Entry 3G6E (X-ray diffraction, 2.70 A resolution); this record covers chains 0 and B of the 31 polymer chains in the assembly.

== Chain 0 ==
Molecule: 23S ribosomal RNA
Organism: Haloarcula marismortui
Sequence (2923 nucleotides; row label = number of the first residue in the row):
     1 GUUGGCUACU AUGCCAGCUG GUGGAUUGCU CGGCUCAGGC GCUGAUGAAG GACGUGCCAA
    61 GCUGCGAUAA GCUGUGGGGA GCCGCACGGA GGCGAAGAAC CACAGAUUUC CGAAUGAGAA
   121 UCUCUCUAAC AAUUGCUUCG CGCAAUGAGG AACCCCGAGA ACUGAAACAU CUCAGUAUCG
   181 GGAGGAACAG AAAACGCAAC GUGAUGUCGU UAGUAACCGC GAGUGAACGC GAUACAGCCC
   241 AAACCGAAGC CCUCACGGGC AAUGUGGUGU CAGGGCUACC UCUCAUCAGC CGACCGUCUU
   301 CACGAAGUCU CUUGGAAUAG AGCGUGAUAC AGGGUGACAA CCCCGUACUG AAGACCAGUA
   361 CGCUGUGCGG UAGUGCCAGA GUAGCGGGGG UUGGAUAUCC CUCGCGAAUA ACGCAGGCAU
   421 CGACUGCGAA GGCUAAACAC AACCUGAGAC CGAUAGUGAA CAAGUAGUGU GAACGAACGC
   481 UGCAAAGUAC CCUCAGAAGG GAGGCGAAAU AGAGCAUGAA AUCAGUUGGC GAUCGAGCGA
   541 CAGGGCAUAC AAGGUCCCUU GACGAAUGAC CGAGACGCGA GUCUCCAGUA AGACUCACGG
   601 GAAGCCGAUG UUCUGUCGUA CGUUUUGAAA AACGAGCCAG GGAGUGUGUC UGUAUGGCAA
   661 GUCUAACCGG AGUAUCCGGG GAGGCACAGG GAAACCGACA UGGCCGCAGG GCUUUGCCCG
   721 AGGGCCGCCG UCUUCAAGGG CGGGGAGCCA UGUGGACACG ACCCGAAUCC GGACGAUCUA
   781 CGCAUGGACA AGAUGAAGCG UGCCGAAAGG CACGUGGAAG UCUGUUAGAG UUGGUGUCCU
   841 ACAAUACCCU CUCGUGAUCU AUGUGUAGGG GUGAAAGGCC CAUCGAGUCC GGCAACAGCU
   901 GGUUCCAAUC GAAACAUGUC GAAGCAUGAC CUCCGCCGAG GUAGUCUGUG AGGUAGAGCG
   961 ACCGAUUGGU GUGUCCGCCU CCGAGAGGAG UCGGCACACC UGUCAAACUC CAAACUUACA
  1021 GACGCUGUUU GACGCGGGGA UUCCGGUGCG CGGGGUAAGC CUGUGUACCA GGAGGGGAAC
  1081 AACCCAGAGA UAGGUUAAGG UCCCCAAGUG UGGAUUAAGU GUAAUCCUCU GAAGGUGGUC
  1141 UCGAGCCCUA GACAGCCGGG AGGUGAGCUU AGAAGCAGCU ACCCUCUAAG AAAAGCGUAA
  1201 CAGCUUACCG GCCGAGGUUU GAGGCGCCCA AAAUGAUCGG GACUCAAAUC CACCACCGAG
  1261 ACCUGUCCGU ACCACUCAUA CUGGUAAUCG AGUAGAUUGG CGCUCUAAUU GGAUGGAAGC
  1321 AGGGGCGAGA GCUCCUGUGG ACCGAUUAGU GACGAAAAUC CUGGCCAUAG UAGCAGCGAU
  1381 AGUCGGGUGA GAACCCCGAC GGCCUAAUGG AUAAGGGUUC CUCAGCACUG CUGAUCAGCU
  1441 GAGGGUUAGC CGGUCCUAAG UCUCACCGCA ACUCGACUGA GACGAAAUGG GAAACAGGUU
  1501 AAUAUUCCUG UGCCAUCAUG CAGUGAAAGU UGACGCCCUG GGGUCGAUCA CGCCGGGCAU
  1561 UCGCCCGGUC GAACCGUCCA ACUCCGUGGA AGCCGUAAUG GCAGGAAGCG GACGAACGGC
  1621 GGCAUAGGGA AACGUGAUUC AACCUGGGGC CCAUGAAAAG ACGAGCAUGA UGUCCGUACC
  1681 GAGAACCGAC ACAGGUGUCC AUGGCGGCGA AAGCCAAGGC CUGUCGGGAG CAACCAACGU
  1741 UAGGGAAUUC GGCAAGUUAG UCCCGUACCU UCGGAAGAAG GGAUGCCUGC UCCGGAACGG
  1801 AGCAGGUCGC AGUGACUCGG AAGCUCGGAC UGUCUAGUAA CAACAUAGGU GACCGCAAAU
  1861 CCGCAAGGAC UCGUACGGUC ACUGAAUCCU GCCCAGUGCA GGUAUCUGAA CACCUCGUAC
  1921 AAGAGGACGA AGGACCUGUC AACGGCGGGG GUAACUAUGA CCCUCUUAAG GUAGCGUAGU
  1981 ACCUUGCCGC AUCAGUAGCG GCUUGCAUGA AUGGAUUAAC CAGAGCUUCA CUGUCCCAAC
  2041 GUUGGGCCCG GUGAACUGUA CAUUCCAGUG CGGAGUCUGG AGACACCCAG GGGGAAGCGA
  2101 AGACCCUAUG GAGCUUUACU GCAGGCUGUC GCUGAGACGU GGUCGCCGAU GUGCAGCAUA
  2161 GGUAGGAGUC GUUACAGAGG UACCCGCGCU AGCGGGCCAC CCAGACAACA GUGAAAUACU
  2221 ACCCGUCGGU GACUGCGACU CUCACUCCGG GAGGAGGACA CCGAUAGCCG GGCAGUUUGA
  2281 CUGGGGCGGU ACGCGCUCGA AAAGAUAUCG AGCGCGCCCU AUGGUCAUCU CAGCCGGGAC
  2341 AGAGACCCGG CGAAGAGUGC AAGAGCAAAA GAUGACUUGA CAGUGUUCUU CCCAACGAGG
  2401 AACGCUGACG CGAAAGCGUG GUCUAGCGAA CCAAUUAGCC UGCUUGAUGC GGGCAAUUGA
  2461 UGACAGAAAA GCUACCCUAG GGAUAACAGA GUCGUCACUC GCAAGAGCAC AUAUCGACCG
  2521 AGUGGCUUGC UACCUCGAUG UCGGUUCCCU CCAUCCUGCC CGUGCAGAAG CGGGCAAGGG
  2581 UGAGGUUGUU CGCCUAUUAA AGGAGGUCGU GAGCUGGGUU UAGACCGUCG UGAGACAGGU
  2641 CGGCUGCUAU CUACUGGGUG UGUAAUGGUG UCUGACAAGA ACGACCGUAU AGUACGAGAG
  2701 GAACUACGGU UGGUGGCCAC UGGUGUACCG GUUGUUCGAG AGAGCACGUG CCGGGUAGCC
  2761 ACGCCACACG GGGUAAGAGC UGAACGCAUC UAAGCUCGAA ACCCACUUGG AAAAGAGACA
  2821 CCGCCGAGGU CCCGCGUACA AGACGCGGUC GAUAGACUCG GGGUGUGCGC GUCGAGGUAA
  2881 CGAGACGUUA AGCCCACGAG CACUAACAGA CCAAAGCCAU CAU
Unresolved in the structure: 1-9, 126-127, 715, 971-998, 1560, 1952-1963, 2137-2236, 2339-2343, 2665-2666, 2915-2923
Modified / non-standard residues: 1MA (6-hydro-1-methyladenosine-5'-monophosphate) at position 628, OMU (o2'-methyluridine 5'-monophosphate) at position 2587, OMG (o2'-methylguanosine-5'-monophosphate) at position 2588, UR3 (3-methyluridine-5'-monophoshate) at position 2619, PSU (pseudouridine-5'-monophosphate) at position 2621
Metal / ion sites: Na+ site 1 near U12 (its only coordinating residue here); Mg2+ site 1 near G28 (its only coordinating residue here); Na+ site 2: C40, G41, C443; Na+ site 3: G56, G61; Sr2+ site 1 near A86 (its only coordinating residue here); Na+ site 4: U107, U108; Mg2+ site 2 near U115 (its only coordinating residue here); Na+ site 5: C130, U146; Na+ site 6: C141, G142; Sr2+ site 2: G147, A183 (shared with 1 residue of chain M); Mg2+ site 3: C162, U2276; K+ site 1: C162, U163, U172; 58 more Na+ sites not listed; 69 more Mg2+ sites not listed; 38 more Sr2+ sites not listed; 1 more K+ sites not listed
Residues lining bound ligands: Cephalotaxine (HMT; (3beta)-O~3~-[(2R)-2,6-dihydroxy-2-(2-methoxy-2-oxoethyl)-6-methylheptanoyl]cephalotaxine): G2099, A2100, G2102, A2486, C2487, A2488, U2535, A2538, U2539, G2540, U2541, U2620
What the authors report for this chain:
  - binding site for Cephalotaxine: C2487

== Chain B ==
Name: 50S ribosomal protein L3P
Organism: Haloarcula marismortui
Reference sequence: P20279 (RL3_HALMA); residues 1-337 here correspond to UniProt positions 2-338 (UniProt number = residue number + 1)
Amino-acid sequence (337 residues; row label = number of the first residue in the row):
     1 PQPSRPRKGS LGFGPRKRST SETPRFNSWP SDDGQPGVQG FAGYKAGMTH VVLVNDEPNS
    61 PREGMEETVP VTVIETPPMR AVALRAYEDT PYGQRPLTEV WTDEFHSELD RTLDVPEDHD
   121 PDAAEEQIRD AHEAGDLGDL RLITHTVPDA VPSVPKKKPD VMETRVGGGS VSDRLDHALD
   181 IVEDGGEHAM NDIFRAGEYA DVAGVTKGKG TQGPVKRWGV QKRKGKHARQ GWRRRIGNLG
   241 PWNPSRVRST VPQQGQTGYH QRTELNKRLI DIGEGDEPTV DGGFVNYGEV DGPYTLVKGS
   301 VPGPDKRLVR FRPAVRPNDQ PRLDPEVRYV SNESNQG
Metal / ion sites: Sr2+: Gln230 (shared with G836(0), U2615(0) of chain 0); Na+ near Gln230 (its only coordinating residue here); Mg2+: Asn335 (shared with A2757(0) of chain 0)

== Interface between chain 0 and chain B ==
Residue-residue contacts (344):
  U835(0) with Lys226(B), phosphate contact; Arg229(B), salt bridge to the phosphate; Gln230(B), hydrogen bond to the phosphate
  G836(0) with Arg229(B), phosphate contact; Gln230(B), phosphate contact
  U837(0) with Gln230(B), phosphate contact; Gly231(B), phosphate contact
  U1234(0) with Pro244(B), base contact; Arg246(B), hydrogen bond to the base; Arg248(B), sugar contact
  A1732(0) with Thr211(B), hydrogen bond to the sugar; Gln212(B), hydrogen bond to the sugar
  A1733(0) with Thr211(B), sugar contact; Gln212(B), sugar contact; Gly213(B), hydrogen bond to the phosphate; Gln254(B), sugar contact
  C1734(0) with Gly213(B), phosphate contact; Arg234(B), salt bridge to the phosphate; Arg235(B), hydrogen bond to the sugar
  C1735(0) with Gly231(B), sugar contact; Trp232(B), phosphate contact; Arg233(B), hydrogen bond to the phosphate; Arg234(B), hydrogen bond to the phosphate; Arg235(B), sugar contact
  A1736(0) with Gly231(B), phosphate contact; Arg233(B), salt bridge to the phosphate
  C1750(0) with Lys226(B), base contact
  G1751(0) with Lys226(B), hydrogen bond to the base
  C1753(0) with Lys226(B), sugar contact; Arg229(B), hydrogen bond to the base
  A1754(0) with Arg229(B), hydrogen bond to the sugar
  U2034(0) with Gly225(B), hydrogen bond to the phosphate
  C2035(0) with Lys224(B), phosphate contact; Gly225(B), hydrogen bond to the phosphate
  C2036(0) with Lys224(B), salt bridge to the phosphate
  C2037(0) with Lys224(B), hydrogen bond to the phosphate
  A2038(0) with Gln221(B), phosphate contact; Lys222(B), hydrogen bond to the phosphate; Lys224(B), salt bridge to the phosphate
  A2039(0) with Val215(B), phosphate contact; Lys222(B), phosphate contact; Arg234(B), salt bridge to the phosphate
  C2065(0) with Arg246(B), hydrogen bond to the phosphate
  C2066(0) with Pro244(B), phosphate contact; Arg246(B), salt bridge to the phosphate
  A2089(0) with Gln254(B), base contact
  G2090(0) with Gln253(B), hydrogen bond to the base; Gln254(B), hydrogen bond to the sugar
  G2091(0) with Arg235(B), phosphate contact; Leu239(B), base contact; Gln253(B), hydrogen bond to the base
  G2092(0) with Trp232(B), hydrogen bond to the phosphate; Arg235(B), salt bridge to the phosphate; Leu239(B), sugar contact
  G2093(0) with Asn238(B), phosphate contact; Leu239(B), hydrogen bond to the phosphate; Gly240(B), sugar contact; Pro241(B), hydrogen bond to the sugar; Trp242(B), sugar contact; Pro244(B), hydrogen bond to the sugar; Ser245(B), hydrogen bond to the base; Arg246(B), base contact; Val247(B), base contact
  G2094(0) with Trp242(B), sugar contact; Ser245(B), sugar contact
  A2095(0) with Trp242(B), phosphate contact
  A2096(0) with Trp242(B), sugar contact
  U2539(0) with Trp242(B), base contact
  G2544(0) with His227(B), base contact
  U2545(0) with Gln2(B), hydrogen bond to the phosphate
  U2546(0) with Gln2(B), base contact; Gln221(B), sugar contact; Ile236(B), sugar contact; Gly237(B), hydrogen bond to the sugar; Asn238(B), base contact
  C2547(0) with Gln2(B), hydrogen bond to the base; Arg5(B), salt bridge to the phosphate; Lys8(B), phosphate contact; Val220(B), phosphate contact; Gln221(B), hydrogen bond to the phosphate; Asn238(B), hydrogen bond to the base; Pro252(B), phosphate contact
  C2548(0) with Arg5(B), salt bridge to the phosphate; Arg7(B), hydrogen bond to the phosphate; Lys8(B), hydrogen bond to the phosphate; Pro241(B), base contact; Arg248(B), sugar contact; Thr250(B), hydrogen bond to the sugar; Val251(B), sugar contact; Pro252(B), sugar contact
  C2549(0) with Arg7(B), salt bridge to the phosphate; Arg248(B), hydrogen bond to the sugar; Thr250(B), sugar contact
  G2580(0) with Pro6(B), phosphate contact
  U2581(0) with Ser4(B), base contact; Arg5(B), phosphate contact; Pro6(B), phosphate contact
  G2582(0) with Pro3(B), phosphate contact; Ser4(B), hydrogen bond to the phosphate
  A2583(0) with Pro3(B), phosphate contact
  C2591(0) with Pro1(B), phosphate contact
  G2606(0) with Pro241(B), base contact; Asn243(B), hydrogen bond to the sugar
  U2607(0) with Trp242(B), stacking on the base; Asn243(B), hydrogen bond to the phosphate
  G2609(0) with Asn238(B), base contact; Gly240(B), base contact; Pro241(B), sugar contact; Trp242(B), hydrogen bond to the sugar
  U2610(0) with Asn238(B), base contact; Trp242(B), phosphate contact
  G2613(0) with Arg223(B), hydrogen bond to the sugar; Trp232(B), sugar contact; Gly237(B), base contact
  C2614(0) with Arg223(B), hydrogen bond to the sugar; His227(B), hydrogen bond to the sugar; Gln230(B), phosphate contact; Trp232(B), sugar contact
  U2615(0) with Lys226(B), phosphate contact; His227(B), hydrogen bond to the sugar; Gln230(B), phosphate contact
  G2616(0) with Lys226(B), salt bridge to the phosphate
  A2653(0) with Arg246(B), sugar contact; Val247(B), hydrogen bond to the sugar
  C2654(0) with Val247(B), sugar contact; Arg248(B), sugar contact; Ser249(B), phosphate contact; Gln253(B), hydrogen bond to the sugar
  U2655(0) with Arg217(B), hydrogen bond to the sugar; Ser249(B), phosphate contact; Gln253(B), hydrogen bond to the sugar; Gln254(B), hydrogen bond to the sugar
  G2656(0) with Pro15(B), phosphate contact; Arg16(B), hydrogen bond to the phosphate; Lys17(B), phosphate contact; Arg217(B), salt bridge to the phosphate; Gly255(B), sugar contact; Gln256(B), hydrogen bond to the sugar
  G2657(0) with Lys17(B), phosphate contact; Arg18(B), hydrogen bond to the phosphate
  G2658(0) with Arg18(B), salt bridge to the phosphate
  G2668(0) with Asp114(B), hydrogen bond to the base
  U2669(0) with Thr112(B), hydrogen bond to the sugar; Leu113(B), sugar contact; Asp114(B), sugar contact
  G2670(0) with Arg85(B), base contact; Glu99(B), base contact; Thr112(B), sugar contact; Leu113(B), sugar contact; Val161(B), sugar contact
  U2671(0) with Arg25(B), salt bridge to the phosphate; Arg85(B), hydrogen bond to the base; Ile143(B), sugar contact; Val161(B), phosphate contact; Met162(B), phosphate contact; Glu163(B), hydrogen bond to the sugar
  C2672(0) with Arg25(B), salt bridge to the phosphate; Arg85(B), sugar contact; Tyr87(B), hydrogen bond to the sugar; Pro96(B), sugar contact; Arg141(B), hydrogen bond to the phosphate; Met162(B), phosphate contact; Glu163(B), hydrogen bond to the phosphate
  U2673(0) with Tyr87(B), sugar contact; Gln94(B), hydrogen bond to the sugar; Arg141(B), salt bridge to the phosphate
  G2674(0) with Tyr92(B), sugar contact; Gly93(B), phosphate contact; Gln94(B), hydrogen bond to the phosphate
  A2678(0) with Leu11(B), hydrogen bond to the sugar; Gly12(B), base contact
  G2679(0) with Leu11(B), sugar contact; Gly12(B), sugar contact
  A2681(0) with Ser10(B), hydrogen bond to the base
  C2682(0) with Arg316(B), salt bridge to the phosphate
  C2707(0) with Asn59(B), phosphate contact
  G2708(0) with Glu57(B), phosphate contact; Asn59(B), sugar contact
  G2713(0) with Pro6(B), sugar contact
  U2714(0) with Arg7(B), phosphate contact; Gly9(B), hydrogen bond to the phosphate; Ser10(B), hydrogen bond to the phosphate; Phe13(B), sugar contact
  G2715(0) with Gly9(B), phosphate contact; Ser10(B), hydrogen bond to the phosphate; Phe13(B), sugar contact; Arg16(B), salt bridge to the phosphate; Arg262(B), hydrogen bond to the phosphate; Glu264(B), hydrogen bond to the base
  G2716(0) with Thr206(B), phosphate contact; Arg262(B), salt bridge to the phosphate; Glu264(B), hydrogen bond to the sugar; Ser300(B), hydrogen bond to the base; Pro302(B), sugar contact
  C2717(0) with Lys45(B), hydrogen bond to the phosphate; Met48(B), sugar contact; Thr206(B), phosphate contact; Lys207(B), hydrogen bond to the phosphate; Ser300(B), sugar contact; Val301(B), sugar contact; Pro302(B), sugar contact; Gly303(B), hydrogen bond to the phosphate
  C2718(0) with Lys45(B), salt bridge to the phosphate; Met48(B), sugar contact; Lys207(B), salt bridge to the phosphate; Gly303(B), phosphate contact; Asp305(B), phosphate contact
  A2719(0) with Met48(B), sugar contact; Thr49(B), hydrogen bond to the sugar; His50(B), hydrogen bond to the sugar; Pro70(B), base contact; Asn335(B), sugar contact
  U2756(0) with Gln336(B), phosphate contact; Gly337(B), hydrogen bond to the phosphate
  A2757(0) with Val285(B), phosphate contact; Asn335(B), phosphate contact; Gln336(B), phosphate contact; Gly337(B), phosphate contact
  G2758(0) with Val285(B), phosphate contact; Asn286(B), sugar contact
  C2759(0) with Lys207(B), salt bridge to the phosphate; Lys209(B), phosphate contact
  C2760(0) with Lys209(B), salt bridge to the phosphate; Lys216(B), salt bridge to the phosphate
  C2764(0) with Pro70(B), sugar contact
  C2765(0) with Lys267(B), hydrogen bond to the sugar; Lys298(B), sugar contact; Gly299(B), sugar contact; Ser300(B), hydrogen bond to the base
  A2766(0) with Leu265(B), hydrogen bond to the sugar; Asn266(B), sugar contact; Lys267(B), sugar contact; Lys298(B), salt bridge to the phosphate
  C2767(0) with Asn266(B), hydrogen bond to the phosphate; Arg316(B), hydrogen bond to the phosphate; Asn318(B), hydrogen bond to the phosphate
  A2768(0) with Arg316(B), hydrogen bond to the phosphate; Asn318(B), hydrogen bond to the phosphate
  C2806(0) with Ser28(B), hydrogen bond to the phosphate; Arg316(B), sugar contact
  U2807(0) with Gly12(B), base contact; Phe13(B), sugar contact; Asn27(B), hydrogen bond to the phosphate; Ser28(B), phosphate contact; Thr263(B), hydrogen bond to the phosphate; Arg312(B), salt bridge to the phosphate
  U2808(0) with Gly12(B), sugar contact; Phe13(B), sugar contact; Gly14(B), hydrogen bond to the sugar; Asn27(B), hydrogen bond to the phosphate; Gln261(B), hydrogen bond to the phosphate; Arg262(B), phosphate contact; Thr263(B), hydrogen bond to the phosphate
  G2809(0) with Gly14(B), sugar contact; Pro15(B), sugar contact; Lys17(B), phosphate contact; Gln261(B), phosphate contact
  G2810(0) with Lys17(B), salt bridge to the phosphate; Thr20(B), hydrogen bond to the phosphate
  G2815(0) with Tyr92(B), hydrogen bond to the base
  G2817(0) with Arg95(B), hydrogen bond to the sugar
  A2818(0) with Arg95(B), sugar contact; Pro96(B), hydrogen bond to the sugar
  C2819(0) with Arg85(B), hydrogen bond to the base; Pro96(B), sugar contact; Leu97(B), phosphate contact; Thr98(B), phosphate contact; Glu99(B), hydrogen bond to the sugar
  A2820(0) with Leu97(B), phosphate contact; Thr98(B), phosphate contact; Glu99(B), sugar contact; Trp101(B), hydrogen bond to the sugar; His119(B), phosphate contact
  C2821(0) with Asp114(B), hydrogen bond to the sugar; Val115(B), sugar contact; Pro116(B), sugar contact; Glu117(B), phosphate contact; Asp118(B), phosphate contact; His119(B), salt bridge to the phosphate
  C2822(0) with Asp114(B), sugar contact; Val115(B), sugar contact; Glu117(B), hydrogen bond to the phosphate; Asp118(B), hydrogen bond to the phosphate
  G2823(0) with Glu117(B), phosphate contact
  A2827(0) with Asp114(B), sugar contact
  G2828(0) with Asp114(B), phosphate contact
  U2837(0) with Glu22(B), base contact; Val154(B), base contact; Pro155(B), base contact; Lys156(B), base contact; Pro304(B), sugar contact; Asp305(B), sugar contact; Lys306(B), salt bridge to the phosphate; Arg307(B), hydrogen bond to the base
  A2838(0) with Thr206(B), phosphate contact; Lys207(B), phosphate contact; Gly208(B), hydrogen bond to the phosphate; Tyr259(B), sugar contact; Arg307(B), salt bridge to the phosphate
  C2839(0) with Arg18(B), sugar contact; Gly208(B), phosphate contact; Lys209(B), hydrogen bond to the phosphate; Gly210(B), hydrogen bond to the phosphate; Gln256(B), hydrogen bond to the phosphate
  A2840(0) with Gly210(B), phosphate contact; Thr211(B), hydrogen bond to the phosphate
  G2842(0) with Arg18(B), hydrogen bond to the base
  A2843(0) with Arg18(B), hydrogen bond to the base
  C2844(0) with Tyr259(B), hydrogen bond to the sugar
  G2845(0) with Glu22(B), sugar contact
  C2846(0) with Pro155(B), sugar contact; Lys156(B), phosphate contact; Lys158(B), phosphate contact
  G2847(0) with Arg111(B), salt bridge to the phosphate; Pro155(B), sugar contact; Lys156(B), phosphate contact; Lys157(B), hydrogen bond to the phosphate; Lys158(B), hydrogen bond to the phosphate
  G2848(0) with Arg111(B), salt bridge to the phosphate; Lys157(B), salt bridge to the phosphate
  G2851(0) with Lys157(B), hydrogen bond to the phosphate
  A2852(0) with Lys157(B), salt bridge to the phosphate
  U2853(0) with Pro155(B), phosphate contact
  G2860(0) with Gly282(B), hydrogen bond to the base
  G2861(0) with Asp281(B), hydrogen bond to the sugar; Gly282(B), sugar contact; Ser334(B), hydrogen bond to the sugar; Gln336(B), hydrogen bond to the base
  G2862(0) with Ser334(B), hydrogen bond to the phosphate; Gln336(B), sugar contact; Gly337(B), phosphate contact
  G2863(0) with Gly337(B), phosphate contact
  C2897(0) with Phe284(B), sugar contact; Val285(B), sugar contact; Asn286(B), hydrogen bond to the sugar; Gln336(B), hydrogen bond to the base
  G2898(0) with Gly282(B), sugar contact; Gly283(B), sugar contact; Phe284(B), sugar contact; Asn286(B), phosphate contact; Tyr287(B), phosphate contact; Gly288(B), phosphate contact; Glu289(B), sugar contact
  A2899(0) with Glu289(B), sugar contact
Also at the interface, not in a pair above, chain 0 (128 interface residues in all): G834, A1737, G2073, G2603, A2680, G2712, C2720
Also at the interface, not in a pair above, chain B (148 interface residues in all): Ser19, Ser153, Thr257, His260, Arg310, Val315, Glu333

== In short ==
128 residues of chain 0 and 148 residues of chain B are in contact; the contacts include 117 hydrogen bonds,
35 salt bridges and 1 aromatic stacking contact. Polar pairs include U1234(0)-Arg246(B), G1751(0)-Lys226(B)
and C1753(0)-Arg229(B). Chain 0 binds Cephalotaxine. C40(0), G41(0) and C443(0) coordinate Na+ site 2. From
the paper: a binding site for Cephalotaxine at C2487(0).
Chain 0 is 23S ribosomal RNA and chain B is 50S ribosomal protein L3P, both from Haloarcula marismortui; the
structure, Co-crystal structure of Homoharringtonine bound to the large ribosomal subunit, was determined by
X-ray diffraction, deposited together with 3G4S and 3G71.
